Entry 6VBG (X-ray diffraction, 2.80 A resolution); this record covers chains A and C.

# Chain A
Name: Galactoside permease
From: Escherichia coli
Reference sequence: C6FW78 (C6FW78_ECOLX); numbering as in UniProt (aligned over 1-417)
Sequence (417 residues; each row starts with the number of its first residue):
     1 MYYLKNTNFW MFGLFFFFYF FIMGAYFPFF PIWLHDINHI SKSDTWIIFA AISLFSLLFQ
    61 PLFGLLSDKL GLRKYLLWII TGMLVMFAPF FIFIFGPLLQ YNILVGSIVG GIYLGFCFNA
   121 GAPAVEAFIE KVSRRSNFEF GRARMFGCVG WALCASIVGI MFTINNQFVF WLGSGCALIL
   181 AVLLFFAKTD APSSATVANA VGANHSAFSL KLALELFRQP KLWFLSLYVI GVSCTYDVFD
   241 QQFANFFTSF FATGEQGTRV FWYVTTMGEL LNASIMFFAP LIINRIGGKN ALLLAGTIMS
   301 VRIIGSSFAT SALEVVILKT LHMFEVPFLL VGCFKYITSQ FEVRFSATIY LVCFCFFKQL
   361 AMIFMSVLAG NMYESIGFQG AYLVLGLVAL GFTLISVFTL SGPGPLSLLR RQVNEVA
Not modelled in the structure: 190-202, 410-417
Sequence notes: engineered mutation Trp-46 (Gly in C6FW78), Trp-262 (Gly in C6FW78)
From the paper describing this entry:
  - binding site for beta-D-galactopyranose: Arg-144, Trp-151, Glu-269, His-322
  - binding site for nonyl beta-D-glucopyranoside: Asn-119, Tyr-350, Cys-355

# Chain C
Name: nanobody 9043
From: Lama glama
Notes: antibody fragment or engineered binder
Sequence (121 residues; numbered 1 to 121; the number before each row is that of its first residue):
     1 QVQLVESGGG LVQAGDSLRL SCAASGRPFS NYAMGWFRQA PGKERERVAS INWSGTDTDY
    61 ADSVKGRFTI SRDNAKRTLY LQMNTLKPED TAVYYCAARV GVDYKYWGQG TQVTVSSHHH
   121 H
Cystine bridges: Cys-22/Cys-96

# Interface between chain A and chain C
Residue-residue contacts (39; chain A residue first):
  His-35(A) / Asp-103(C)  salt bridge
  Asp-36(A) / Asp-103(C)
  Lys-42(A) / Lys-105(C)
  Asn-245(A) / Val-100(C)
  Asn-245(A) / Gly-101(C)
  Thr-248(A) / Arg-99(C)  hydrogen bond (backbone-side chain)
  Thr-248(A) / Val-100(C)
  Ser-249(A) / Ala-33(C)
  Ser-249(A) / Asn-52(C)
  Ser-249(A) / Trp-53(C)  hydrogen bond (backbone-backbone)
  Phe-250(A) / Asn-52(C)  hydrogen bond (backbone-side chain)
  Phe-250(A) / Trp-53(C)
  Phe-251(A) / Asn-52(C)
  Phe-251(A) / Asp-57(C)
  Phe-251(A) / Arg-99(C)  hydrogen bond (backbone-side chain)
  Ala-252(A) / Ser-50(C)  hydrogen bond (backbone-side chain)
  Ala-252(A) / Ile-51(C)  hydrophobic
  Ala-252(A) / Asn-52(C)
  Ala-252(A) / Asp-57(C)  hydrogen bond (backbone-side chain)
  Ala-252(A) / Thr-58(C)
  Ala-252(A) / Asp-59(C)
  Ala-252(A) / Arg-99(C)  hydrogen bond (backbone-side chain)
  Thr-253(A) / Arg-99(C)
  Gly-254(A) / Arg-99(C)
  Thr-258(A) / Val-102(C)
  Ala-309(A) / Trp-53(C)
  Thr-310(A) / Trp-53(C)
  Thr-310(A) / Ser-54(C)  hydrogen bond (backbone-side chain)
  Thr-310(A) / Thr-56(C)
  Tyr-373(A) / Pro-28(C)
  Tyr-373(A) / Asn-31(C)  hydrogen bond (backbone-side chain)
  Glu-374(A) / Arg-27(C)  salt bridge
  Glu-374(A) / Pro-28(C)
  Ser-375(A) / Pro-28(C)
  Ile-376(A) / Pro-28(C)
  Gly-377(A) / Asn-31(C)
  Phe-378(A) / Asn-31(C)  hydrogen bond (backbone-side chain)
  Gln-379(A) / Ser-30(C)
  Gln-379(A) / Trp-53(C)
Other interface residues (no listed pair), chain A (23 interface residues in all): Ser-311, Ala-312
Other interface residues (no listed pair), chain C (23 interface residues in all): Gln-1, Arg-47, Tyr-104
Interface features reported in the paper:
  - specific contacts: His-35(A)/Asp-103(C), Asp-36(A)/Asp-103(C), Thr-248(A)/Arg-99(C) (backbone contact), Ser-249(A)/Trp-53(C) (backbone contact), Phe-250(A)/Asn-52(C), Phe-251(A)/Arg-99(C) (backbone contact), Ala-252(A)/Arg-99(C) (backbone contact), Thr-253(A)/Tyr-104(C), Thr-310(A)/Ser-54(C), Tyr-373(A)/Asn-31(C) (backbone contact), Glu-374(A)/Arg-27(C), Phe-378(A)/Asn-31(C) (backbone contact), Ser-50(C)/Ala-252(A), Thr-56(C)/Thr-310(A), Asp-57(C)/Ala-252(A)

# Overview
The chain A/chain C interface involves 23 residues from each chain; the contacts include 10 hydrogen bonds and
2 salt bridges. Polar contacts include His-35(A)/Asp-103(C), Glu-374(A)/Arg-27(C) and Thr-248(A)/Arg-99(C).
The paper describes contacts between His-35(A) and Asp-103(C), Asp-36(A) and Asp-103(C) and Phe-250(A) and
Asn-52(C) among others; backbone contacts between Thr-248(A) and Arg-99(C), Ser-249(A) and Trp-53(C) and
Phe-251(A) and Arg-99(C) among others. The paper reports a binding site for beta-D-galactopyranose at
Arg-144(A), Trp-151(A) and Glu-269(A) among others; a binding site for nonyl beta-D-glucopyranoside at
Asn-119(A), Tyr-350(A) and Cys-355(A).
Chain A is Galactoside permease (Escherichia coli) and chain C is nanobody 9043 (Lama glama); the structure,
Lactose permease complex with thiodigalactoside and nanobody 9043, was determined by X-ray diffraction.
